5TLF - chains A and B of the 4 polymer chains in the assembly; structure by X-ray diffraction, 2.20 A resolution.

Chain A (and B):
Molecule: Estrogen receptor
Organism: Homo sapiens
Notes: fragment: ligand-binding domain; chain B of this document is another copy of the same molecule, construct and numbering; everything in this record applies to it too
UniProtKB: P03372 (ESR1_HUMAN), isoform P03372-3; residues 298-554 here correspond to UniProt positions 125-381 (UniProt number = residue number - 173)
Chain sequence (257 residues; numbered 298 to 554; the number before each row is that of its first residue):
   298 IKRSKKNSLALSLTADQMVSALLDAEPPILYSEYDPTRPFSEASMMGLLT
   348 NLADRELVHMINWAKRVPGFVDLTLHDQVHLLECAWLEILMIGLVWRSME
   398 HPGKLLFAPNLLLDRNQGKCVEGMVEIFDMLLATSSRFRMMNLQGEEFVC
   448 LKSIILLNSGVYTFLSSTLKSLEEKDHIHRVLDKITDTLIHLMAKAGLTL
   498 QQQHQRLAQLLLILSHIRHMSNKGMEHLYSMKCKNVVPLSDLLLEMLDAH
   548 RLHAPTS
Not modelled in the structure: 298-303, 462-469, 549-554 (chain B: 298-304, 415-417, 462-465, 533-534, 549-554)
Differences from the reference sequence: engineered mutation Ser537 (Tyr364 in P03372)

Chain A / chain B interface:
Contacting residue pairs (57):
  Met427(A) - Thr460(B)
  Ala430(A) - Tyr459(B)
  Arg434(A) - Tyr459(B)  hydrogen bond
  Arg434(A) - His476(B)
  Ile451(A) - Leu509(B)  hydrophobic
  Asn455(A) - Leu509(B)
  Asn455(A) - His513(B)  hydrogen bond (backbone-side chain)
  Ser456(A) - His513(B)
  Val458(A) - His513(B)
  Tyr459(A) - Ala430(B)
  Tyr459(A) - Arg434(B)  hydrogen bond
  Tyr459(A) - Ile510(B)
  Tyr459(A) - His513(B)
  His476(A) - Arg434(B)
  Asp480(A) - Gln502(B)
  Asp480(A) - Gln506(B)  hydrogen bond
  Thr483(A) - His501(B)
  Thr483(A) - Ala505(B)
  Asp484(A) - Gln498(B)  hydrogen bond
  Asp484(A) - Gln502(B)  hydrogen bond
  Ile487(A) - His501(B)
  Leu497(A) - Leu497(B)  hydrophobic
  Gln498(A) - Asp484(B)  hydrogen bond
  His501(A) - Thr483(B)
  His501(A) - Asp484(B)  salt bridge
  His501(A) - Ile487(B)
  His501(A) - His501(B)
  His501(A) - Leu504(B)
  Gln502(A) - Asp480(B)
  Gln502(A) - Asp484(B)  hydrogen bond
  Leu504(A) - His501(B)
  Ala505(A) - Thr483(B)
  Ala505(A) - Leu508(B)  hydrophobic
  Gln506(A) - Asp480(B)  hydrogen bond
  Leu508(A) - Ala505(B)  hydrophobic
  Leu508(A) - Leu509(B)  hydrophobic
  Leu509(A) - Ile451(B)  hydrophobic
  Leu509(A) - Asn455(B)
  Leu509(A) - Leu511(B)  hydrophobic
  Leu511(A) - Leu509(B)  hydrophobic
  Ser512(A) - Leu511(B)
  Ser512(A) - Arg515(B)  hydrogen bond
  His513(A) - Asn455(B)  hydrogen bond (side chain-backbone)
  His513(A) - Ser456(B)
  His513(A) - Val458(B)
  His513(A) - Tyr459(B)
  His513(A) - Arg515(B)  hydrogen bond
  Arg515(A) - Ser512(B)  hydrogen bond
  Arg515(A) - His513(B)  hydrogen bond
  Arg515(A) - His516(B)
  His516(A) - Arg515(B)  hydrogen bond
  His516(A) - Asn519(B)  hydrogen bond
  Asn519(A) - His516(B)  hydrogen bond
  Asn519(A) - Asn519(B)
  Lys520(A) - His547(B)
  Glu523(A) - Glu523(B)
  His547(A) - Lys520(B)  hydrogen bond (backbone-side chain)
Other interface residues (no listed pair), chain A (35 interface residues in all): Thr460, Leu479, Gln500, Ile510
Other interface residues (no listed pair), chain B (35 interface residues in all): Met427, Gly457, Leu479

In short:
Chain A and chain B each contribute 35 residues to their interface, with 18 hydrogen bonds and 1 salt bridge.
Polar contacts include His501(A)-Asp484(B), Arg434(A)-Tyr459(B) and Asn455(A)-His513(B).
Both chains are Estrogen receptor (Homo sapiens). Entry 5TLF (Crystal Structure of the ER-alpha Ligand-binding
Domain (Y537S) in Complex with the Constrained WAY Derivative,
4-(2-(3-methylbut-2-en-1-yl)-7-(trifluoromethyl)-2H-indazol-3-yl)benzene-1,3-diol) was determined by X-ray
diffraction together with 5KR9, 5KRA, 5KRC, 5KRF, 5KRH, 5KRI and 43 further entries from the same study.
